PDB entry 8WHB | electron microscopy, 3.17 A resolution | chains E and I of the 10 polymer chains in the assembly

[Chain E]
Name: Histone H3.1
Organism: Arabidopsis thaliana
UniProt: P59226 (H31_ARATH); residues 0-135 here correspond to UniProt positions 1-136 (UniProt number = residue number + 1)
Amino-acid sequence (136 residues; numbered 0 to 135; the number before each row is that of its first residue; numbering starts at 0):
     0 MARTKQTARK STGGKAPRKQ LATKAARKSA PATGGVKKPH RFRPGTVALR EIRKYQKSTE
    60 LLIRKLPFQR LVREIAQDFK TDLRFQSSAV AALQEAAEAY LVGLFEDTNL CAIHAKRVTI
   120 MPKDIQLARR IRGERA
Not modelled in the structure: 0-37
UniProt features mapped onto this chain:
  - site: Lys14 (Not N6-methylated), Lys27 (Not N6-acetylated), Ala31 (Recognition by ATXR5 and ATXR6), Lys36 (Not N6-acetylated)
  - modified residue: Lys4 (N6,N6,N6-trimethyllysine), Lys9 (N6,N6,N6-trimethyllysine), Ser10 (Phosphoserine), Thr11 (Phosphothreonine), Lys14 (N6-acetyllysine), Lys18 (N6-acetyllysine), Lys23 (N6-acetyllysine), Lys27 (N6,N6,N6-trimethyllysine), Ser28 (Phosphoserine), Lys36 (N6,N6,N6-trimethyllysine)

[Chain I]
Molecule: sense strand (147-nt DNA)
Sequence (147 nucleotides; row label = number of the first residue in the row):
     1 ATCGAGAATC CCGGTGCCGA GGCCGCTCAA TTGGTCGTAG ACAGCTCTAG CACCGCTTAA
    61 ACGCACGTAC GCGCTGTCCC CCGCGTTTAA CCGCCCAAGG GGATTACTCC CTAGTCTCCA
   121 GGCACGTGTC AGATATATAC ATCCGAT
Not modelled in the structure: 1-13

[How chain E and chain I interact]
Residue-residue contacts - 16 pairs, chain E then chain I:
  Arg40(E) - DC144(I)  phosphate contact
  Phe41(E) - DC143(I)  phosphate contact
  Phe41(E) - DC144(I)  phosphate contact
  Arg42(E) - DC144(I)  salt bridge to the phosphate
  Arg42(E) - DG145(I)  salt bridge to the phosphate
  Pro43(E) - DA69(I)  phosphate contact
  Thr45(E) - DC144(I)  hydrogen bond to the phosphate
  Arg72(E) - DC51(I)  salt bridge to the phosphate
  Arg83(E) - DG50(I)  sugar contact
  Arg83(E) - DC51(I)  phosphate contact
  Phe84(E) - DG50(I)  sugar contact
  Phe84(E) - DC51(I)  hydrogen bond to the phosphate
  Gln85(E) - DG50(I)  phosphate contact
  Arg116(E) - DG71(I)  phosphate contact
  Val117(E) - DG71(I)  hydrogen bond to the phosphate
  Thr118(E) - DG71(I)  hydrogen bond to the phosphate
Also at the interface, not in a pair above, chain E (17 interface residues in all): Arg63, Leu82, Ser86, Lys115, Met120
Also at the interface, not in a pair above, chain I (12 interface residues in all): DA49, DA60, DA61, DC70, DC72

[Overview]
17 residues of chain E face 12 of chain I across their interface, with 4 hydrogen bonds and 3 salt bridges.
Polar pairs include Thr45(E)-DC144(I), Phe84(E)-DC51(I) and Val117(E)-DG71(I).
Here chain E is Histone H3.1 (Arabidopsis thaliana) and chain I is sense strand (147-nt DNA). Entry 8WHB
(Structure of nucleosome core particle of Arabidopsis thaliana) was determined by electron microscopy,
deposited together with 8WH5, 8WH8, 8WH9 and 8WHA.
